6E4Z - chains L and P of the 3 polymer chains in the assembly; structure by X-ray diffraction, 2.20 A resolution.

== Chain L ==
Protein: 6E2 light chain
Organism: Mus musculus
Notes: fragment: Fab
UniProtKB: A0A097PUG4 (A0A097PUG4_MOUSE); residues 107-214 here correspond to UniProt positions 131-238 (UniProt number = residue number + 24)
Chain sequence (219 residues; numbered 1 to 214 plus 5 insertion-coded residues; the number before each row is that of its first residue; a row labelled like 27A-27E holds insertion residues (27A, then the next letters in order)):
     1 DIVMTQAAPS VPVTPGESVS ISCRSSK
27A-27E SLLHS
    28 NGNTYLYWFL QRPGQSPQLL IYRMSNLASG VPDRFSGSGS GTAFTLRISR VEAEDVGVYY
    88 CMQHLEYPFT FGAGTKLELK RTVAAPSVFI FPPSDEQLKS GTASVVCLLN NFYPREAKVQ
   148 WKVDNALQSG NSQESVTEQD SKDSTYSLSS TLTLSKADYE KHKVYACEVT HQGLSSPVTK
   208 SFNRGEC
Not modelled in the structure: 214
Disulfide bonds: Cys23-Cys88, Cys134-Cys194
Metal / ion sites: Zn2+ site 1: His27D (shared with Glu49(P) of chain P); Zn2+ site 2: Asp60 (shared with 1 residue of chain H; Glu48(P) of chain P); Zn2+ site 3 near Glu81 (its only coordinating residue here); Zn2+ site 4: Asn137, Asn138 (shared with 1 residue of chain H); Zn2+ site 5: Asp185, His189 (together with sulfate ion)

== Chain P ==
Protein: Proprotein convertase subtilisin/kexin type 9
UniProtKB: Q8NBP7 (PCSK9_HUMAN); residues 32-53 here = UniProt positions 32-53
Chain sequence (22 residues; numbered 32 to 53; the number before each row is that of its first residue):
    32 EDEDGDYEEL VLALRSEEDG LA
Not modelled in the structure: 32-34, 50-53
Modified / non-standard residues: Tyr38 (O-sulfo-L-tyrosine; TYS); Ser47 (phosphoserine; SEP)
Metal / ion sites: Zn2+ site 1: Glu48 (shared with 1 residue of chain H; Asp60(L) of chain L); Zn2+ site 2: Glu49 (shared with His27D(L) of chain L)

== Chain L / chain P interface ==
Residue-residue contacts - 9 pairs, chain L then chain P:
  His27D(L) - Ser47(P)
  His27D(L) - Glu49(P)  salt bridge
  Asn28(L) - Ser47(P)
  Asn30(L) - Ser47(P)
  Tyr32(L) - Ser47(P)
  Tyr49(L) - Leu41(P)
  Tyr49(L) - Leu45(P)  hydrophobic
  Arg50(L) - Leu45(P)  hydrogen bond (side chain-backbone)
  Arg50(L) - Ser47(P)

== Overview ==
Chain L and chain P form an interface of 6 and 4 residues respectively; the contacts include 1 hydrogen bond
and 1 salt bridge. Among the polar pairs are His27D(L)-Glu49(P) and Arg50(L)-Leu45(P). The Zn2+ site 1 is
built by Asp60(L) and Glu48(P).
Here chain L is 6E2 light chain (Mus musculus) and chain P is Proprotein convertase subtilisin/kexin type 9.
Entry 6E4Z (Anti-PCSK9 fab 6E2 bound to the modified N-terminal peptide from PCSK9) was determined by X-ray
diffraction together with 6E4Y and 6MV5 from the same study.
